8SYI - chains D and R of the 10 polymer chains in the assembly; structure by electron microscopy, 2.94 A resolution.

Chain D:
Molecule: DNA-directed RNA polymerase subunit gamma
Source organism: Synechococcus elongatus
Notes: EC 2.7.7.6
Reference sequence: P42079 (RPOC1_SYNE7); residue numbers follow UniProt; this construct covers 1-624
Sequence (624 residues; numbered 1 to 624; the number before each row is that of its first residue):
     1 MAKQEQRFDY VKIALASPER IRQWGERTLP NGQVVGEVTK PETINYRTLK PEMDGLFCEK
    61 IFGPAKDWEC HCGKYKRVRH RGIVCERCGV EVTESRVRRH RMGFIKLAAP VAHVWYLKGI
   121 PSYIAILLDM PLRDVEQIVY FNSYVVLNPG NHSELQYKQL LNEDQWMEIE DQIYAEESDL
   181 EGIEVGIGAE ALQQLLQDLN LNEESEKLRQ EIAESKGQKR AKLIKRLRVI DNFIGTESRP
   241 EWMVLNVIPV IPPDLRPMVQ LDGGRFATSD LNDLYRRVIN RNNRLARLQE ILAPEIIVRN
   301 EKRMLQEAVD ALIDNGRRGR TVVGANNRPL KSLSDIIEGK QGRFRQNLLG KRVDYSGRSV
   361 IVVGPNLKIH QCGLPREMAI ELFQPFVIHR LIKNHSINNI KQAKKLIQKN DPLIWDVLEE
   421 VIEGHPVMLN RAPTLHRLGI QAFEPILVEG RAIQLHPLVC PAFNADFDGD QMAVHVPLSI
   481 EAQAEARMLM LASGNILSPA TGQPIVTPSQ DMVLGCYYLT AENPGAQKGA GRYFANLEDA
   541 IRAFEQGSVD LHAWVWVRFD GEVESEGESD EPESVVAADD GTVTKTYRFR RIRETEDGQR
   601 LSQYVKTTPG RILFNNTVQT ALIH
Unresolved in the structure: 1-4
Swiss-Prot annotation at these positions:
  - binding site (Zn(2+)): Cys70, Cys72, Cys85, Cys88
  - binding site (Mg(2+)): Asp466, Asp468, Asp470
Ion coordination: Zn2+: Cys70, Cys72, Cys85, Cys88; Mg2+: Asp468, Asp470 (shared with A20(R) of chain R)

Chain R:
Molecule: 20-nt RNA strand
Sequence (20 nucleotides; each row starts with the number of its first residue):
     1 GCAUUCAAAG CGGAGAGGUA
Unresolved in the structure: 1-3
Ion coordination: Mg2+: A20 (shared with Asp468(D), Asp470(D) of chain D)

Chain D / chain R interface:
Residue-residue contacts (7; chain D residue first):
  Arg77(D) - U4(R)  base contact
  Val259(D) - C11(R)  sugar contact
  Leu261(D) - G12(R)  base contact
  Ala267(D) - G12(R)  base contact
  Arg431(D) - A20(R)  hydrogen bond to the sugar
  Asp468(D) - A20(R)  phosphate contact
  Asp470(D) - A20(R)  hydrogen bond to the sugar
Interface residues without a listed pair, chain D (8 interface residues in all): Gly469
Interface residues without a listed pair, chain R (5 interface residues in all): U19

In short:
8 residues of chain D and 5 residues of chain R are in contact, with 2 hydrogen bonds. Among the polar pairs
are Arg431(D)-A20(R) and Asp470(D)-A20(R). From UniProt: 4 Zn2+-binding residues and 3 Mg2+-binding residues
on chain D.
Here chain D is DNA-directed RNA polymerase subunit gamma (Synechococcus elongatus) and chain R is a 20-nt RNA
strand. Entry 8SYI (Cyanobacterial RNAP-EC) was determined by electron microscopy, deposited together with
8URW and 8EMB.
